PDB entry 7THJ | electron microscopy, 3.80 A resolution | chains A and G of the 8 polymer chains in the assembly

# Chain A
Protein: Replication factor C subunit 1
Source organism: Saccharomyces cerevisiae
UniProtKB: P38630 (RFC1_YEAST); residues 1-861 here = UniProt positions 1-861
Amino-acid sequence (861 residues; row label = number of the first residue in the row):
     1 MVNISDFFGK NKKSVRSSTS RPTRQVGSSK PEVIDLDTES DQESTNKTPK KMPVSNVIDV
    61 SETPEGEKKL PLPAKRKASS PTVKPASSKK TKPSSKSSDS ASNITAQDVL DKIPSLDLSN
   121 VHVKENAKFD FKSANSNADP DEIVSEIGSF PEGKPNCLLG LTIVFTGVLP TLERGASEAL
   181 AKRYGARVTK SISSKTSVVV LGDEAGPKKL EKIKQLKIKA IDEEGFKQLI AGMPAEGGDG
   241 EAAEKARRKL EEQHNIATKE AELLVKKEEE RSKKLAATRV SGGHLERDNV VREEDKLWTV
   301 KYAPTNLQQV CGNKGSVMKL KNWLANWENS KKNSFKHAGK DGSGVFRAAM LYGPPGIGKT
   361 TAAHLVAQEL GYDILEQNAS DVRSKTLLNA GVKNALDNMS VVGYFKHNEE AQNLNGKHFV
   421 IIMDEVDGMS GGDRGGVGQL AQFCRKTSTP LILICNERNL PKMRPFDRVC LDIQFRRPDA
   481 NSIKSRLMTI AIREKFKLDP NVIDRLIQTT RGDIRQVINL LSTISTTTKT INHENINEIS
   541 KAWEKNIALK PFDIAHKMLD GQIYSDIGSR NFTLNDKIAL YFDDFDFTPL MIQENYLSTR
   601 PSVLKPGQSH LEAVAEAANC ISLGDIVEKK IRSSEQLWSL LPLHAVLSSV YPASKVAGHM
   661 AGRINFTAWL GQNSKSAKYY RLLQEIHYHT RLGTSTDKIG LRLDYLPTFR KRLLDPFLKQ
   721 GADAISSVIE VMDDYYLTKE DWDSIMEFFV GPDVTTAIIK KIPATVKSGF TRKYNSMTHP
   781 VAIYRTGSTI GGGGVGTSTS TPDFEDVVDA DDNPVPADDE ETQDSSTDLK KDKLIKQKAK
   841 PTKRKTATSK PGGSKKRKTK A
Unresolved in the structure: 1-291, 530-536, 781-861
Bound ions: Mg2+: Thr360 (together with ATP-gamma-S)
Ligand contacts: ATP-gamma-S (AGS; phosphothiophosphoric acid-adenylate ester): Thr299, Ala303, Pro304, Gln309, Val310, Cys311, Pro355, Gly356, Ile357, Gly358, Lys359, Thr360, Thr361, Asn456, Arg486, Ile514, Arg515, Ile518
UniProt features mapped onto this chain:
  - motif (Nuclear localization signal): Lys830 to Leu834, Lys855 to Lys860
  - binding site (ATP): Thr299, Cys311, Gly353 to Thr361, Asn456
  - modified residue: Thr38 (Phosphothreonine), Ser40 (Phosphoserine), Thr63 (Phosphothreonine)
  - mutagenesis: Asp427 (D427H: In cs mutant CDC44-2; causes cell cycle arrest), Gly436 (G436R: In cs mutant CDC44-3/4; causes cell cycle arrest), Gly512 (G512A: In cs mutant CDC44-9; no effect), Asp513 (D513N: In cs mutants CDC44-1/5/8 and CDC44-9; causes cell cycle arrest)
What the authors report for this chain:
  - mutagenesis - W638G: decreased catalytic activity on PCNA and DNA
  - mutagenesis - F582A: unchanged catalytic activity on DNA
  - mutagenesis - F582A: unchanged binding to DNA
  - mutagenesis - F582A, W638G: unchanged growth

# Chain G
Protein: Proliferating cell nuclear antigen
Source organism: Saccharomyces cerevisiae
UniProtKB: P15873 (PCNA_YEAST); residues 1-258 here = UniProt positions 1-258
Amino-acid sequence (264 residues; row label = number of the first residue in the row; numbers below 1 keep their minus sign (Gly-5 is residue -5)):
    -5 GPHMASMLEA KFEEASLFKR IIDGFKDCVQ LVNFQCKEDG IIAQAVDDSR VLLVSLEIGV
    55 EAFQEYRCDH PVTLGMDLTS LSKILRCGNN TDTLTLIADN TPDSIILLFE DTKKDRIAEY
   115 SLKLMDIDAD FLKIEELQYD STLSLPSSEF SKIVRDLSQL SDSINIMITK ETIKFVADGD
   175 IGSGSVIIKP FVDMEHPETS IKLEMDQPVD LTFGAKYLLD IIKGSSLSDR VGIRLSSEAP
   235 ALFQFDLKSG FLQFFLAPKF NDEE
Unresolved in the structure: -5 to -2, 256-258
Sequence notes: expression tag (-5 to 0)
UniProt features mapped onto this chain:
  - DNA-binding region: Arg61 to Arg80
  - cross-link (Glycyl lysine isopeptide (Lys-Gly)): Lys127 (interchain with G-Cter in SUMO), Lys164 (interchain with G-Cter in SUMO)

# Interface between chain A and chain G
Residue-residue contacts (39; chain A residue first):
  Asp373(A) with Arg44(G), salt bridge
  Ile374(A) with Arg44(G)
  Leu375(A) with Asp42(G); Ser43(G); Arg44(G)
  Ala390(A) with Lys210(G)
  Asn394(A) with Tyr211(G); Lys253(G), hydrogen bond (backbone-side chain)
  Ala395(A) with Ser43(G); Val45(G), hydrophobic; Tyr211(G)
  Asp397(A) with Lys253(G), salt bridge; Phe254(G), hydrogen bond (backbone-backbone)
  Asn398(A) with Val45(G); Tyr211(G); Lys253(G), hydrogen bond; Phe254(G)
  Met399(A) with Ala251(G); Pro252(G); Phe254(G), hydrophobic
  Ser400(A) with Arg44(G)
  Val401(A) with Arg44(G); Val45(G); Ala251(G), hydrophobic
  Val402(A) with Val40(G), hydrophobic; Arg44(G)
  Tyr404(A) with Leu131(G); Glu232(G); Ala233(G); Pro234(G)
  Phe405(A) with Leu126(G), hydrophobic; Lys127(G); Ile128(G), hydrophobic; Phe249(G), hydrophobic
  Lys417(A) with Glu232(G); Phe254(G)
  His418(A) with Phe254(G)
  Phe419(A) with Ser43(G); Arg44(G)
Interface residues without a listed pair, chain A (18 interface residues in all): Gly391
Interface residues without a listed pair, chain G (20 interface residues in all): Leu47

# Overview
18 residues of chain A and 20 residues of chain G are in contact, with 3 hydrogen bonds and 2 salt bridges.
Polar pairs include Asp373(A)-Arg44(G), Asp397(A)-Lys253(G) and Asn394(A)-Lys253(G). Ligands of chain A:
ATP-gamma-S. From the paper: W638G of chain A reduces catalytic activity on PCNA and DNA; F582A and W638G of
chain A leave growth unchanged.
Chain A is Replication factor C subunit 1 and chain G is Proliferating cell nuclear antigen, both from
Saccharomyces cerevisiae; the structure, Structure of the yeast clamp loader (Replication Factor C RFC) bound
to the sliding clamp (Proliferating ..., was determined by electron microscopy, deposited together with 7THV,
7TI8, 7TIB, 7TIC, 7TID and 7TKU.
